8YH9 - chains C and E of the 10 polymer chains in the assembly; structure by electron microscopy, 3.35 A resolution.

Chain C:
Molecule: 60-nt crRNA
From: Selenomonas sp
Sequence (60 nucleotides; numbered 1 to 60; the number before each row is that of its first residue):
     1 UUUAGAAGGA GAAGUCAUUU AAUAAGGCCA CUGUUAAAAA GUGUACCGCC GGAUAGGCGG

Chain E:
Protein: Cas7f
From: Selenomonas sp
Sequence (335 residues; row label = number of the first residue in the row):
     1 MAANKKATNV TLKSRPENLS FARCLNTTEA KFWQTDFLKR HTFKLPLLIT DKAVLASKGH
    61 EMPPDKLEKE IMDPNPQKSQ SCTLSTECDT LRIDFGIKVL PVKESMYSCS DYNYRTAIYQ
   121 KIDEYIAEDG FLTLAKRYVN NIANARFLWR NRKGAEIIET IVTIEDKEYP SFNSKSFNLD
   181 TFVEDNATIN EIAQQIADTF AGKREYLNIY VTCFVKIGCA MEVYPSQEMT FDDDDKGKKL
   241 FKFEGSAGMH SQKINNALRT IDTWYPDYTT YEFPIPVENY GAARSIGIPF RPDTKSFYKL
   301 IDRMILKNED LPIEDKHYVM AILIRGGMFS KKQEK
Unresolved in the structure: 1-17, 56-75, 332-335

Chain C / chain E interface:
Contacting residue pairs - 37 pairs, chain C then chain E:
  C29(C) with Ser20(E), hydrogen bond to the base; Phe21(E), hydrogen bond to the sugar; Ala22(E), phosphate contact; Tyr107(E), hydrogen bond to the phosphate; Gly327(E), sugar contact
  A30(C) with Arg23(E), salt bridge to the phosphate; Asn255(E), phosphate contact; Arg325(E), hydrogen bond to the sugar; Gly327(E), sugar contact
  C31(C) with Arg23(E), salt bridge to the phosphate; Gln252(E), hydrogen bond to the phosphate; Asn255(E), hydrogen bond to the phosphate; Asn256(E), phosphate contact; Arg259(E), phosphate contact; Arg325(E), sugar contact
  U32(C) with Trp149(E), hydrogen bond to the sugar; Gln252(E), sugar contact; Lys253(E), sugar contact; Asn256(E), hydrogen bond to the phosphate
  G33(C) with Ser226(E), hydrogen bond to the phosphate; Gln227(E), hydrogen bond to the sugar; Met229(E), base contact; His250(E), salt bridge to the phosphate; Gln252(E), phosphate contact
  U34(C) with Arg150(E), hydrogen bond to the phosphate; Pro225(E), phosphate contact; Ser226(E), phosphate contact; Gln227(E), hydrogen bond to the phosphate; Lys253(E), salt bridge to the phosphate
  U35(C) with Arg150(E), salt bridge to the phosphate; Tyr224(E), phosphate contact; Lys238(E), phosphate contact
  A37(C) with Leu55(E), hydrogen bond to the sugar
  A38(C) with Leu55(E), hydrogen bond to the sugar
  A39(C) with Val54(E), phosphate contact; Leu55(E), hydrogen bond to the phosphate; Pro76(E), base contact
Also at the interface, not in a pair above, chain C (12 interface residues in all): G26, C28
Also at the interface, not in a pair above, chain E (30 interface residues in all): Asn26, Ala53, Arg284, Ser285, Gly326, Met328

Overview:
The interface between chain C and chain E involves 12 residues on one side and 30 on the other; the contacts
include 15 hydrogen bonds and 5 salt bridges. Polar pairs include C29(C)-Ser20(E), C29(C)-Phe21(E) and
A30(C)-Arg325(E).
Chain C is a 60-nt crRNA and chain E is Cas7f, both from Selenomonas sp; the structure, Type I-FHNH Cascade
complex, was determined by electron microscopy, deposited together with 8YDB, 8YEO and 8YHA.
